Entry 8JAU (electron microscopy, 3.22 A resolution); this record covers chains A and S of the 10 polymer chains in the assembly.

== Chain A ==
Protein: Amyloid protein-binding protein 2
Source organism: Homo sapiens
UniProt: Q92624 (APBP2_HUMAN); residue numbers follow UniProt; this construct covers 1-585
Chain sequence (585 residues; row label = number of the first residue in the row):
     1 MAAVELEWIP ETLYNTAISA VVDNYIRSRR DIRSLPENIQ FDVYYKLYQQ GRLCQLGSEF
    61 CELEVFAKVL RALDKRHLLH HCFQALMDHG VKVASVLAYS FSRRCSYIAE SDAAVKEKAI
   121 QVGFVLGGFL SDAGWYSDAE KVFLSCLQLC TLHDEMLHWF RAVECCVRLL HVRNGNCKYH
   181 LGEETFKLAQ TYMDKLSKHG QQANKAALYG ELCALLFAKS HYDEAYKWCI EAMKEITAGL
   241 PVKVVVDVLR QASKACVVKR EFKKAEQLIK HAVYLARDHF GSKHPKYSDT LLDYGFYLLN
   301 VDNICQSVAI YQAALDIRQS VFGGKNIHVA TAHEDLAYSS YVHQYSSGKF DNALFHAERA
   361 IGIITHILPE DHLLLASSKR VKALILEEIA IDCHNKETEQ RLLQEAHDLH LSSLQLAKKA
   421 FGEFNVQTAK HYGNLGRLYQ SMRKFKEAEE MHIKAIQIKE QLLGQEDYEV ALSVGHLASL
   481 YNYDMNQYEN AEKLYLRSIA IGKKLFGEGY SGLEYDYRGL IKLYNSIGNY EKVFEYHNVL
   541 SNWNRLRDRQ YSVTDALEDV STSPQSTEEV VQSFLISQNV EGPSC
Not modelled in the structure: 1-7, 579-585
Ion coordination: Zn2+: Cys54, His89 (shared with 2 residues of chain B)

== Chain S ==
Protein: MRPL28 C-degron
Source organism: Homo sapiens
Chain sequence (16 residues; row label = number of the first residue in the row; numbers below 1 keep their minus sign (Gln-14 is residue -14)):
   -14 QALSEPAVVQ KRASGQ
Not modelled in the structure: -14 to -6

== How chain A and chain S interact ==
Pairs across the interface (39; chain A residue first):
  Tyr338(A) - Gly0(S)  hydrogen bond (side chain-backbone)
  Tyr338(A) - Gln1(S)
  Tyr341(A) - Ser-1(S)
  Tyr341(A) - Gly0(S)  hydrogen bond (side chain-backbone)
  Val342(A) - Ser-1(S)
  Tyr345(A) - Gln-5(S)  hydrogen bond (backbone-side chain)
  Tyr345(A) - Arg-3(S)  hydrogen bond (side chain-backbone)
  Tyr345(A) - Ala-2(S)  hydrogen bond (side chain-backbone)
  Tyr345(A) - Ser-1(S)
  Ser346(A) - Gln-5(S)
  Arg380(A) - Gln1(S)  hydrogen bond (side chain-backbone)
  Leu384(A) - Gln1(S)
  Glu387(A) - Arg-3(S)  salt bridge
  Glu388(A) - Arg-3(S)  salt bridge
  Ile391(A) - Arg-3(S)
  Lys430(A) - Gln1(S)
  Gly433(A) - Gln1(S)
  Asn434(A) - Gln1(S)  hydrogen bond (side chain-backbone)
  Arg437(A) - Arg-3(S)
  Arg437(A) - Ala-2(S)  hydrogen bond (side chain-backbone)
  Arg437(A) - Ser-1(S)
  Arg437(A) - Gly0(S)
  Gln440(A) - Lys-4(S)
  Gln440(A) - Arg-3(S)
  Ser441(A) - Arg-3(S)  hydrogen bond
  Arg443(A) - Lys-4(S)
  Lys459(A) - Gln1(S)
  Glu469(A) - Gln1(S)  hydrogen bond
  Leu472(A) - Ala-2(S)  hydrophobic
  Leu472(A) - Gln1(S)
  Ser473(A) - Gln1(S)  hydrogen bond
  His476(A) - Ala-2(S)
  His476(A) - Ser-1(S)  hydrogen bond (side chain-backbone)
  Ser479(A) - Lys-4(S)  hydrogen bond (side chain-backbone)
  Ser479(A) - Arg-3(S)
  Tyr483(A) - Lys-4(S)
  Tyr515(A) - Gln-5(S)
  Tyr515(A) - Arg-3(S)
  Tyr515(A) - Ala-2(S)  hydrophobic
Other interface residues (no listed pair), chain A (28 interface residues in all): Ala429, Asp484, Tyr495

== In short ==
Chain A and chain S form an interface of 28 and 7 residues respectively, with 13 hydrogen bonds and 2 salt
bridges. Polar contacts include Glu387(A)-Arg-3(S), Glu388(A)-Arg-3(S) and Tyr338(A)-Gly0(S). Cys54(A) and
His89(A) coordinate Zn2+.
Here chain A is Amyloid protein-binding protein 2 and chain S is MRPL28 C-degron, both from Homo sapiens.
Entry 8JAU (Structure of CRL2APPBP2 bound with the C-degron of MRPL28 (dimer)) was determined by electron
microscopy, deposited together with 8JAL and 8JAR.
